PDB entry 6EPN | X-ray diffraction, 2.50 A resolution | chains R and S

# Chain R
Molecule: GTPase KRas
Organism: Homo sapiens
Reference sequence: P01116 (RASK_HUMAN), isoform P01116-2; residues 1-169 here = UniProt positions 1-169
Amino-acid sequence (170 residues; each row starts with the number of its first residue; numbering starts at 0):
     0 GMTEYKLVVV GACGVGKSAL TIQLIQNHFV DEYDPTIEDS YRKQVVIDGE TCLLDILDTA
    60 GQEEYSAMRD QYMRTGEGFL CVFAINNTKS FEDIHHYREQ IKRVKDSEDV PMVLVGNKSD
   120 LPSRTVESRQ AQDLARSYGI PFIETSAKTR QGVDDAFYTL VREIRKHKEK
Not modelled in the structure: 0
Sequence notes: expression tag (0); engineered mutation Cys12 (Gly in P01116), Ser118 (Cys in P01116), Glu126 (Asp in P01116), Ser127 (Thr in P01116), Arg128 (Lys in P01116)
Swiss-Prot annotation at these positions:
  - motif: Tyr32 to Tyr40 (Effector region)
  - binding site (GTP): Gly10, Ala11, Gly13 to Ala18, Val29 to Thr35, Ala59, Gly60, Asn116, Lys117, Asp119
  - modified residue: Met1 (N-acetylmethionine), Thr2 (N-acetylthreonine), Lys104 (N6-acetyllysine)
  - glycosylation: Thr35 (Microbial infection: O-linked (Glc) threonine)
  - natural variant: Lys5 (K5E: In NS3; K5N: In GASC), Gly10 (G10GG: In AML), Cys12 (G12C: In lung carcinoma; this construct carries the variant), Gly13 (G13D: In GASC, JMML and OES; G13R: In pylocytic astrocytoma), Val14 (V14I: In NS3), Leu19 (L19F: In OES), Gln22 (Q22E: In CFC2; Q22R: In NS3), Pro34 (P34L: In NS3; P34Q: In NS3; P34R: In CFC2), Ile36 (I36M: In NS3), Thr58 (T58I: In NS3), Ala59 (A59T: In GASC), Gly60 (G60R: In CFC2; G60S: In NS3), 8 further natural variant entries in UniProt
  - mutagenesis: Asp38 (D38A: Decreased interaction with MAPKAP1/SIN1), Tyr40 (Y40A: Decreased interaction with MAPKAP1/SIN1), Gln61 (Q61L: Promotes GTP binding)

# Chain S
Molecule: Son of sevenless homolog 1
Organism: Homo sapiens
Reference sequence: Q07889 (SOS1_HUMAN); residue numbers follow UniProt; this construct covers 563-1049
Amino-acid sequence (487 residues; numbered 563 to 1049; the number before each row is that of its first residue):
   563 GEEQMRLPSA DVYRFAEPDS EENIIFEENM QPKAGIPIIK AGTVIKLIER LTYHMYADPN
   623 FVRTFLTTYR SFCKPQELLS LIIERFEIPE PEPTEADRIA IENGDQPLSA ELKRFRKEYI
   683 QPVQLRVLNV CRHWVEHHFY DFERDAYLLQ RMEEFIGTVR GKAMKKWVES ITKIIQRKKI
   743 ARDNGPGHNI TFQSSPPTVE WHISRPGHIE TFDLLTLHPI EIARQLTLLE SDLYRAVQPS
   803 ELVGSVWTKE DKEINSPNLL KMIRHTTNLT LWFEKCIVET ENLEERVAVV SRIIEILQVF
   863 QELNNFNGVL EVVSAMNSSP VYRLDHTFEQ IPSRQKKILE EAHELSEDHY KKYLAKLRSI
   923 NPPCVPFFGI YLTNILKTEE GNPEVLKRHG KELINFSKRR KVAEITGEIQ QYQNQPYCLR
   983 VESDIKRFFE NLNPMGNSME KEFTDYLFNK SLEIEPRNPK PLPRFPKKYS YPLKSPGVRP
  1043 SNPRPGT
Not modelled in the structure: 563-564, 659-670, 744-751, 1047-1049
Sequence notes: engineered mutation Gly563 (Lys in Q07889)
Residues lining bound ligands: KRAS (BQ2; 1-(3,4-dihydro-1H-isoquinolin-2-yl)-2-oxidanyl-ethanone): Met878, Asn879, Tyr884, Asp887, Phe890, Lys898, Leu901, Glu902, His905
Reported in the primary citation:
  - binding site for KRAS: Phe890

# Chain R / chain S interface
Residue-residue contacts - 65 pairs, chain R then chain S:
  Ser17(R) - Leu938(S)
  Ser17(R) - Lys939(S)
  Ile21(R) - Lys939(S)
  Ile21(R) - Gly943(S)
  Gln25(R) - Gly943(S)
  Asp30(R) - Gly943(S)
  Asp30(R) - Pro945(S)
  Glu31(R) - Gly943(S)
  Glu31(R) - Asn944(S)
  Tyr32(R) - Lys939(S)
  Tyr32(R) - Gly943(S)
  Tyr32(R) - Asn944(S)  hydrogen bond (backbone-side chain)
  Pro34(R) - Asn936(S)
  Pro34(R) - Lys939(S)
  Pro34(R) - Thr940(S)
  Tyr40(R) - His911(S)
  Asp54(R) - His911(S)  salt bridge
  Ile55(R) - His911(S)
  Leu56(R) - His911(S)
  Asp57(R) - Thr935(S)
  Asp57(R) - Lys939(S)  hydrogen bond (backbone-side chain)
  Thr58(R) - Thr935(S)  hydrogen bond (backbone-side chain)
  Ala59(R) - Thr935(S)  hydrogen bond (backbone-side chain)
  Ala59(R) - Leu938(S)
  Gly60(R) - Trp809(S)  hydrogen bond (backbone-side chain)
  Gly60(R) - Leu934(S)
  Gly60(R) - Leu938(S)
  Gln61(R) - Phe929(S)
  Gln61(R) - Gly931(S)  hydrogen bond (side chain-backbone)
  Gln61(R) - Thr935(S)  hydrogen bond
  Glu63(R) - Lys814(S)  salt bridge
  Glu63(R) - Ile825(S)
  Glu63(R) - Arg826(S)  salt bridge
  Glu63(R) - Thr829(S)
  Tyr64(R) - Met824(S)
  Tyr64(R) - Ile825(S)
  Tyr64(R) - Thr828(S)
  Tyr64(R) - Phe929(S)  hydrophobic
  Tyr64(R) - Phe930(S)
  Tyr64(R) - Gly931(S)
  Ser65(R) - Thr829(S)
  Ser65(R) - Glu1002(S)
  Ala66(R) - Thr832(S)
  Ala66(R) - Leu833(S)  hydrophobic
  Met67(R) - Ser876(S)
  Met67(R) - Tyr912(S)
  Met67(R) - Phe929(S)  hydrophobic
  Arg68(R) - Glu1002(S)  salt bridge
  Asp69(R) - Asn879(S)
  Asp69(R) - Ser880(S)
  Asp69(R) - Ser881(S)  hydrogen bond (side chain-backbone)
  Gln70(R) - Val875(S)
  Gln70(R) - Ser876(S)  hydrogen bond
  Gln70(R) - Asn879(S)
  Gln70(R) - Ser908(S)
  Gln70(R) - Tyr912(S)
  Tyr71(R) - Tyr912(S)  hydrogen bond
  Tyr71(R) - Phe929(S)
  Arg73(R) - Asn879(S)  hydrogen bond (side chain-backbone)
  Arg73(R) - Tyr884(S)
  Arg102(R) - Ser881(S)
  Arg102(R) - Thr1006(S)
  Arg102(R) - Asp1007(S)  salt bridge
  Arg102(R) - Phe1010(S)
  Asp105(R) - Arg1019(S)  salt bridge
Also at the interface, not in a pair above, chain R (36 interface residues in all): Lys5, Cys12, Gly13, Ala18, Asp33, Thr35, His95, Val103
Also at the interface, not in a pair above, chain S (46 interface residues in all): Lys602, Thr810, Leu822, Glu836, Leu872, Pro882, Asp910, Ile932, Glu942, Lys963, Lys1003

# Summary
Chain R and chain S form an interface of 36 and 46 residues respectively; the contacts include 11 hydrogen
bonds and 6 salt bridges. Polar pairs include Asp54(R)-His911(S), Glu63(R)-Lys814(S) and Glu63(R)-Arg826(S).
Bound to chain S: KRAS. From the paper: a binding site for KRAS at Phe890(S).
Chain R is GTPase KRas and chain S is Son of sevenless homolog 1, both from Homo sapiens; the structure, Ras
guanine exchange factor SOS1 (Rem-cdc25) in complex with KRAS(G12C) and fragment screening hit F2, was
determined by X-ray diffraction together with 6EPL, 6EPM, 6EPO and 6EPP from the same study.
